Entry 7TQQ (X-ray diffraction, 2.20 A resolution); this record covers chains B and D of the 4 polymer chains in the assembly.

[Chain B]
Name: Three-prime repair exonuclease 1
Organism: Homo sapiens
Notes: EC 3.1.11.2
Reference sequence: Q9NSU2 (TREX1_HUMAN); residue numbers follow UniProt; this construct covers 1-242
Amino-acid sequence (243 residues; each row starts with the number of its first residue; numbering starts at 0):
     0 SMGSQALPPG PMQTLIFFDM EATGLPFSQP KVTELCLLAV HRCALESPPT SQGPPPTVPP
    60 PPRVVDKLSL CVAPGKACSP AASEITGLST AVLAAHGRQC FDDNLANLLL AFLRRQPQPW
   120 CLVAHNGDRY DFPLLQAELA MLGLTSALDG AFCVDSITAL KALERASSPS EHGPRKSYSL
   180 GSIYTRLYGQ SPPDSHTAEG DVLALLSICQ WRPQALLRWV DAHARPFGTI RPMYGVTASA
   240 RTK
Unresolved in the structure: 0-7, 48-52, 166-174, 235-242
Differences from the reference sequence: expression tag (0)
Swiss-Prot annotation at these positions:
  - active site: His195 (Proton donor/acceptor)
  - binding site (Mg(2+)): Asp18, Glu20, Asp200
  - binding site (substrate): Glu20, Ala21, Tyr129, Asp200
  - modified residue (Phosphoserine): Ser78, Ser167
  - natural variant: Asp18 (D18N: In CHBL1 and AGS1), Arg114 (R114H: In AGS1 and SLE), Val122 (V122A: In AGS1), Ala158 (A158V: In SLE), Glu198 (E198K: In AGS1), Asp200 (D200DD: In AGS1; D200H: In AGS1 and SLE; D200N: In AGS1), Val201 (V201D: In AGS1), Gly227 (G227S: In SLE), Arg240 (R240S: In SLE)
  - mutagenesis: Lys30 (K30R: Reduces ubiquitination), Lys66 (K66R: No effect on ubiquitination), Lys75 (K75R: Reduces ubiquitination), Lys160 (K160R: Reduces ubiquitination), Lys175 (K175R: Reduces ubiquitination), Lys242 (K242R: Reduces ubiquitination)
From the paper describing this entry:
  - binding site for the 22-nt DNA strand: Asp18, Glu20, Ala21, Phe26, His124, Arg128, Lys160, Ser176, Tyr177, Leu179, His195, Asp200
  - binding site for the 22-nt DNA strand (chain D): Arg164
  - disease-associated variants - D18H, D18N, R97H, R114H, H195Q, H195Y, D200H, D200N (proposed by the authors, not directly observed)
  - catalytic residues: Asp18, His195, Asp200 (citing earlier work)
  - disease-associated variants - E198K: decreased binding to cGAS-DNA condensates (citing earlier work)
  - disease-associated variants - R128H: decreased binding to DNA
  - disease-associated variants - K160R: increased binding to DNA
  - disease-associated variants - T13N (4-8 degC), T32R (4-8 degC), R185C (4-8 degC), D220G (4-8 degC): decreased stability
  - disease-associated variants - L92Q: unchanged stability
  - mutagenesis - F17L/M19L (Tm 57.0 degC): increased stability
  - mutagenesis - F17L/M19L: decreased catalytic activity

[Chain D]
Molecule: 22-nt DNA strand
Sequence (22 nucleotides; each row starts with the number of its first residue):
     1 GTTGGCCCTC TTTAGGGCCA TC
Unresolved in the structure: 9-15

[Chain B / chain D interface]
Contacting residue pairs - 34 pairs, chain B then chain D:
  Asp18(B) - DC22(D)  phosphate contact
  Met19(B) - DC22(D)  phosphate contact
  Glu20(B) - DC22(D)  phosphate contact
  Ala21(B) - DC22(D)  hydrogen bond to the phosphate
  Gly23(B) - DC22(D)  sugar contact
  Leu24(B) - DG1(D)  base contact
  Leu24(B) - DT2(D)  base contact
  Leu24(B) - DT21(D)  base contact
  Leu24(B) - DC22(D)  base contact
  Pro25(B) - DT21(D)  base contact
  Phe26(B) - DT2(D)  sugar contact
  Phe26(B) - DT3(D)  sugar contact
  Ala80(B) - DG1(D)  base contact
  Ala81(B) - DC22(D)  sugar contact
  Ile84(B) - DG1(D)  base contact
  Ile84(B) - DC22(D)  base contact
  Thr85(B) - DC22(D)  phosphate contact
  His124(B) - DT21(D)  salt bridge to the phosphate
  Asn125(B) - DT21(D)  hydrogen bond to the sugar
  Arg128(B) - DG5(D)  hydrogen bond to the phosphate
  Arg128(B) - DC6(D)  sugar contact
  Tyr129(B) - DT21(D)  base contact
  Tyr129(B) - DC22(D)  hydrogen bond to the sugar
  Ile156(B) - DA20(D)  sugar contact
  Lys160(B) - DC6(D)  phosphate contact
  Lys160(B) - DC7(D)  salt bridge to the phosphate
  Arg164(B) - DC7(D)  hydrogen bond to the phosphate
  Ser176(B) - DA20(D)  hydrogen bond to the phosphate
  Tyr177(B) - DA20(D)  hydrogen bond to the phosphate
  Ser178(B) - DA20(D)  phosphate contact
  Ser178(B) - DT21(D)  phosphate contact
  Leu179(B) - DT21(D)  hydrogen bond to the phosphate
  His195(B) - DC22(D)  salt bridge to the phosphate
  Asp200(B) - DC22(D)  phosphate contact
Other interface residues (no listed pair), chain B (26 interface residues in all): Ser78
Other interface residues (no listed pair), chain D (10 interface residues in all): DC8

[Overview]
The interface between chain B and chain D involves 26 residues on one side and 10 on the other, with 8
hydrogen bonds and 3 salt bridges. Polar contacts include Asn125(B)-DT21(D), Tyr129(B)-DC22(D) and
Ala21(B)-DC22(D). From the paper: catalytic residues Asp18(B), His195(B) and Asp200(B); T13N, T32R and R185C
of chain B, among others, reduce stability; 9 substitutions were tested in all.
Here chain B is Three-prime repair exonuclease 1 (Homo sapiens) and chain D is a 22-nt DNA strand. Entry 7TQQ
(Structure of human TREX1-DNA complex) was determined by X-ray diffraction, deposited together with 7TQN, 7TQO
and 7TQP.
